PDB entry 7E9M | X-ray diffraction, 2.50 A resolution | chains A and B

Chain A:
Protein: Spindlin-1
Organism: Homo sapiens
Reference sequence: Q9Y657 (SPIN1_HUMAN); numbering as in UniProt (aligned over 1-262)
Sequence (262 residues; row label = number of the first residue in the row):
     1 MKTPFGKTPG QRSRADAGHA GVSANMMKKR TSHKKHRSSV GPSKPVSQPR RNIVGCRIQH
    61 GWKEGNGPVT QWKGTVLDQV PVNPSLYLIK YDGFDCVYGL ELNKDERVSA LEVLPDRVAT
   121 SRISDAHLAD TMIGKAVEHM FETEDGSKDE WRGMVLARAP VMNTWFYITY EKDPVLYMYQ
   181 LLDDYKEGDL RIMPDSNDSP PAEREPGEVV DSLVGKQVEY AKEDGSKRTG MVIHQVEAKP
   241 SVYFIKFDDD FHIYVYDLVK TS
Unresolved in the structure: 1-50, 122-124, 196-205
Curated features (UniProtKB/Swiss-Prot):
  - region (Histone H3K4me3 and H3R8me2a binding): Gly-93 to Tyr-98, Glu-142, Asp-250 to His-252
  - site (Histone H3K4me3 and H3R8me2a binding): Asp-173, Gln-180, Asp-184
  - modified residue: Lys-44 (N6-acetyllysine), Ser-109 (Phosphoserine), Ser-124 (Phosphoserine), Ser-199 (Phosphoserine)
  - cross-link (Glycyl lysine isopeptide (Lys-Gly)): Lys-7 (interchain with G-Cter in SUMO2), Lys-28 (interchain with G-Cter in SUMO2), Lys-44 (interchain with G-Cter in SUMO2)
  - mutagenesis: Trp-62 (W62A: Decreased binding to histone H3 trimethylated at both 'Lys-4' and 'Lys-9' (H3K4me3K9me3)), Trp-72 (W72A/R: Impaired binding to histone H3K4me3 and H3R8me2a and impaired ability to activate the Wnt signaling pathway ...), Tyr-91 (Y91A: Decreased binding to histone H3 trimethylated at both 'Lys-4' and 'Lys-9' (H3K4me3K9me3)), Tyr-98 (Y98A: Decreased binding to histone H3 trimethylated at both 'Lys-4' and 'Lys-9' (H3K4me3K9me3) ...), Ser-109 (S109A: Impaired phosphorylation), Ser-124 (S124A: Impaired phosphorylation), Phe-141 (F141A: Impaired binding to histone H3K4me3 and H3R8me2a and impaired ability to activate the Wnt signaling pathway. Impaired ability to activate expression of pre-rRNA ...), Glu-142 (E142A: Impaired binding to histone H3K4me3 and H3R8me2a), Tyr-170 (Y170A: Impaired binding to histone H3K4me3 and H3R8me2a and impaired ability to activate the Wnt signaling pathway. Impaired ability to activate expression of pre-rRNA), Tyr-177 (Y177A: Impaired binding to histone H3K4me3 and H3R8me2a), Asp-184 (D184A/R: Impaired binding to histone H3K4me3 and H3R8me2a), Asp-189 (D189A/R: Impaired binding to histone H3K4me3), 1 further mutagenesis entry in UniProt

Chain B:
Protein: Peptide from Spindlin interactor and repressor of chromatin-binding protein
Organism: Homo sapiens
Reference sequence: Q9BUA3 (SPNDC_HUMAN); residue numbers follow UniProt; this construct covers 256-282
Sequence (27 residues; row label = number of the first residue in the row):
   256 FAAPAEVRHF TDGSFPAGFV LQLFSHT
Unresolved in the structure: 282

Interface between chain A and chain B:
Residue-residue contacts (50):
  Met-154(A) with Phe-279(B), hydrophobic
  Thr-169(A) with Phe-279(B)
  Glu-171(A) with Phe-279(B); Ser-280(B); His-281(B), salt bridge
  Pro-174(A) with Leu-278(B), hydrophobic; Phe-279(B), hydrophobic; Ser-280(B)
  Pro-206(A) with Phe-274(B), hydrophobic
  Val-210(A) with Pro-271(B), hydrophobic; Phe-274(B), hydrophobic
  Lys-216(A) with Phe-265(B); Asp-267(B), salt bridge; Ser-269(B), hydrogen bond
  Gln-217(A) with Phe-265(B); Thr-266(B), hydrogen bond (backbone-backbone)
  Val-218(A) with Val-262(B), hydrophobic; His-264(B); Phe-265(B), hydrophobic
  Glu-219(A) with His-264(B), hydrogen bond (backbone-backbone); Thr-266(B)
  Tyr-220(A) with Phe-256(B); Pro-259(B), hydrophobic
  Ile-245(A) with Leu-276(B), hydrophobic
  Phe-247(A) with Phe-256(B), hydrophobic; Ala-258(B), hydrophobic; Pro-259(B)
  Asp-249(A) with Phe-256(B)
  Asp-250(A) with Phe-256(B)
  Tyr-254(A) with Phe-256(B); Ala-258(B), hydrophobic
  Val-255(A) with Leu-278(B); Phe-279(B), hydrogen bond (backbone-backbone)
  Tyr-256(A) with Ala-258(B); Pro-259(B), hydrogen bond (side chain-backbone); Leu-276(B); Gln-277(B); Leu-278(B)
  Asp-257(A) with Val-275(B); Leu-276(B); Gln-277(B), hydrogen bond (backbone-backbone)
  Leu-258(A) with Phe-274(B), hydrophobic; Val-275(B); Leu-276(B), hydrophobic
  Val-259(A) with Phe-274(B); Val-275(B), hydrogen bond (backbone-backbone); Gln-277(B)
  Lys-260(A) with Gly-273(B), hydrogen bond (side chain-backbone); Phe-274(B)
  Thr-261(A) with Gly-273(B), hydrogen bond (backbone-backbone)
Also at the interface, not in a pair above, chain A (28 interface residues in all): Tyr-170, Leu-213, Thr-229, Val-232, Tyr-243
Also at the interface, not in a pair above, chain B (21 interface residues in all): Ala-260, Phe-270

In short:
28 residues of chain A and 21 residues of chain B are in contact, with 9 hydrogen bonds and 2 salt bridges.
Among the polar pairs are Glu-171(A)/His-281(B), Lys-216(A)/Asp-267(B) and Lys-216(A)/Ser-269(B). From
UniProt: 13 mutagenesis sites on chain A.
Chain A is Spindlin-1 and chain B is Peptide from Spindlin interactor and repressor of chromatin-binding
protein, both from Homo sapiens; the structure, Crystal Structure of Spindlin1 bound to SPINDOC Docpep3, was
determined by X-ray diffraction.
